3SHJ - chains D and E of the 28 polymer chains in the assembly; structure by X-ray diffraction, 2.80 A resolution.

== Chain D ==
Protein: Proteasome component PUP2
From: Saccharomyces cerevisiae
Notes: EC 3.4.25.1
UniProtKB: P32379 (PSA5_YEAST); the construct lacks a stretch of the UniProt sequence and is renumbered around it, so the offset changes along the chain: 9-123 = UniProt 9-123; 125-144 = UniProt 131-150; 145-180 = UniProt 152-187; 184-202 = UniProt 191-209; 3 more segments
Amino-acid sequence (242 residues; each row starts with the number of its first residue; note: 7 numbers in that range are skipped by the numbering (no residue carries them; nothing is unmodelled there); a row labelled like 12A-12G holds insertion residues (12A, then the next letters in order)):
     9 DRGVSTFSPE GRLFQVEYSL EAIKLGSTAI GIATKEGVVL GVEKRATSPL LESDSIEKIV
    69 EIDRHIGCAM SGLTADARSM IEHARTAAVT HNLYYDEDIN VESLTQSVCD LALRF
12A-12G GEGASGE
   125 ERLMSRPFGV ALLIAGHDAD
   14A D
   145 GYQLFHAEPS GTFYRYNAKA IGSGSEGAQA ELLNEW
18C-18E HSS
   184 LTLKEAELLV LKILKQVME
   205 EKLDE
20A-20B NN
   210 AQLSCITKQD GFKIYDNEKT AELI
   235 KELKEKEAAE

== Chain E ==
Protein: Proteasome component PRE5
From: Saccharomyces cerevisiae
Notes: EC 3.4.25.1
UniProtKB: P40302 (PSA1_YEAST); the construct has insertions or renumbered stretches relative to UniProt, so the offset changes along the chain: 4-60 = UniProt 2-58; 63-180 = UniProt 59-176; 183-204 = UniProt 183-204; 210-233 = UniProt 211-234
Amino-acid sequence (233 residues; numbered 4 to 233 plus 10 insertion-coded residues; 7 numbers in that range are skipped by the numbering (no residue carries them; nothing is unmodelled there); the number before each row is that of its first residue; a row labelled like 18A-18F holds insertion residues (18A, then the next letters in order)):
     4 FRNNYDGDTV TFSPTGRLFQ VEYALEAIKQ GSVTVGLRSN THAVLVALKR NADELSS
    63 YQKKIIKCDE HMGLSLAGLA PDARVLSNYL RQQCNYSSLV FNRKLAVERA GHLLCDKAQK
   123 NTQSYGGRPY GVGLLIIGYD KSGAHLLEFQ PSGNVTELYG TAIGARSQGA KTYLERTL
18A-18F DTFIKI
   183 DGNPDELIKA GVEAISQSLR DE
   206 SL
 2B-2E TVDN
   210 LSIAIVGKDT PFTIYDGEAV AKYI
Curated features (UniProtKB/Swiss-Prot):
  - modified residue: Ser16 (Phosphoserine)
  - cross-link: Lys191 (Glycyl lysine isopeptide (Lys-Gly) (interchain with G-Cter in ubiquitin))

== How chain D and chain E interact ==
Contacting residue pairs - 51 pairs, chain D then chain E:
  Gly11(D) - Gly10(E)
  Gly12C(D) - Tyr127(E)
  Gly12C(D) - Gly128(E)
  Gly12C(D) - Gly129(E)
  Ala12D(D) - Gly128(E)
  Ala12D(D) - Gly129(E)
  Ser12E(D) - Asn123(E)  hydrogen bond (backbone-side chain)
  Ser12E(D) - Ser126(E)
  Ser12E(D) - Gly129(E)
  Ser13(D) - Gly128(E)
  Ser13(D) - Arg130(E)
  Thr14(D) - Gly10(E)  hydrogen bond (side chain-backbone)
  Thr14(D) - Gln23(E)
  Phe15(D) - Gln23(E)  hydrogen bond (backbone-side chain)
  Phe15(D) - Tyr26(E)
  Phe15(D) - Ala27(E)  hydrophobic
  Phe15(D) - Leu81(E)  hydrophobic
  Phe15(D) - Arg130(E)
  Phe15(D) - Pro131(E)
  Ser16(D) - Tyr26(E)
  Pro17(D) - Arg5(E)
  Pro17(D) - Tyr26(E)  hydrophobic
  Pro17(D) - Glu29(E)
  Glu18(D) - Gln33(E)  hydrogen bond (backbone-side chain)
  Gly19(D) - Tyr26(E)
  Gly19(D) - Ala30(E)
  Arg20(D) - Gln33(E)  hydrogen bond
  Leu21(D) - Arg130(E)
  Gln114(D) - Arg86(E)
  Asp118(D) - Arg86(E)  salt bridge
  Leu121(D) - Pro83(E)  hydrophobic
  Leu121(D) - Arg130(E)
  Ser154(D) - Pro83(E)
  Thr156(D) - Pro83(E)
  Phe157(D) - Gln64(E)
  Tyr158(D) - Arg53(E)
  Tyr158(D) - Ser59(E)
  Tyr158(D) - Ser60(E)
  Arg159(D) - Leu58(E)
  Arg159(D) - Ser59(E)
  Arg159(D) - Ser60(E)  hydrogen bond (backbone-backbone)
  Tyr160(D) - Ala55(E)
  Tyr160(D) - Asp56(E)
  Tyr160(D) - Leu58(E)
  Tyr160(D) - Ser59(E)
  Asn161(D) - Leu58(E)  hydrogen bond (backbone-backbone)
  Ala162(D) - Leu58(E)
  Gln173(D) - Asp56(E)  hydrogen bond
  Gln173(D) - Leu58(E)
  Leu177(D) - Asp56(E)
  Leu177(D) - Leu58(E)  hydrophobic
Interface residues without a listed pair, chain D (32 interface residues in all): Arg10, Glu12B, Arg126, Gly155, Lys163, Leu176
Interface residues without a listed pair, chain E (33 interface residues in all): Asp9, Asn54, Glu57, Lys65, Ala82, Asp84, Lys122, Gly133

== Overview ==
The interface between chain D and chain E involves 32 residues on one side and 33 on the other, with 8
hydrogen bonds and 1 salt bridge. Among the polar pairs are Asp118(D)-Arg86(E), Ser12E(D)-Asn123(E) and
Thr14(D)-Gly10(E).
Chain D is Proteasome component PUP2 and chain E is Proteasome component PRE5, both from Saccharomyces
cerevisiae; the structure, Proteasome in complex with hydroxyurea derivative HU10, was determined by X-ray
diffraction.
